Entry 5ICZ (X-ray diffraction, 2.55 A resolution); this record covers chains A and E of the 3 polymer chains in the assembly.

# Chain A
Protein: Cetuximab Fab light chain
Organism: Mus MUSCULUS, homo sapiens
Notes: antibody fragment or engineered binder
Amino-acid sequence (213 residues; row label = number of the first residue in the row):
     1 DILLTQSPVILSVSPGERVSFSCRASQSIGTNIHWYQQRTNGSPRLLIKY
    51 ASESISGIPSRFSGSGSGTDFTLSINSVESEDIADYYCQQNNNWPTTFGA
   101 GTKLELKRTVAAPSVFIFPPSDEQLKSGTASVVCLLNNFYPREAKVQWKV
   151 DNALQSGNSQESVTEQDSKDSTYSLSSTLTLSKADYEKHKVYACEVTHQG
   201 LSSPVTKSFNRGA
Cystine bridges: Cys23-Cys88, Cys134-Cys194

# Chain E
Protein: Meditope
Amino-acid sequence (12 residues; each row starts with the number of its first residue):
     1 GQFDLSTRRLKG
Glycans and other covalent adducts: covalent link Gly1-Gly12

# How chain A and chain E interact
Residue-residue contacts (20; chain A residue first):
  Gln38(A) with Phe3(E); Arg8(E); Arg9(E)
  Arg39(A) with Arg9(E)
  Thr40(A) with Thr7(E); Arg9(E), hydrogen bond
  Asn41(A) with Ser6(E), hydrogen bond (side chain-backbone); Thr7(E), hydrogen bond (backbone-backbone); Arg8(E)
  Gly42(A) with Arg8(E), hydrogen bond (backbone-side chain)
  Ser43(A) with Arg8(E), hydrogen bond
  Ala84(A) with Arg9(E), hydrogen bond (backbone-side chain)
  Asp85(A) with Arg9(E), salt bridge; Leu10(E), hydrogen bond (side chain-backbone)
  Tyr87(A) with Leu10(E)
  Ala100(A) with Leu10(E)
  Gly101(A) with Leu10(E)
  Lys103(A) with Arg9(E); Leu10(E)
  Glu165(A) with Arg9(E), salt bridge
Also at the interface, not in a pair above, chain A (15 interface residues in all): Ile83, Thr102

# In short
The interface between chain A and chain E involves 15 residues on one side and 6 on the other; the contacts
include 7 hydrogen bonds and 2 salt bridges. Among the polar pairs are Asp85(A)-Arg9(E), Glu165(A)-Arg9(E) and
Thr40(A)-Arg9(E).
Here chain A is Cetuximab Fab light chain (Mus MUSCULUS, homo sapiens) and chain E is Meditope. Entry 5ICZ
(Cetuximab Fab in complex with GQFDLSTRRLKG peptide) was determined by X-ray diffraction, deposited together
with 5ESQ, 5HPM, 5HYQ, 5ICX, 5ICY, 5ID0 and 5ID1.
